8KAE - chains N and R of the 5 polymer chains in the assembly; structure by electron microscopy, 3.18 A resolution.

[Chain N]
Molecule: Tc-nb 8
From: Lama glama
Amino-acid sequence (128 residues; numbered 1 to 128; the number before each row is that of its first residue):
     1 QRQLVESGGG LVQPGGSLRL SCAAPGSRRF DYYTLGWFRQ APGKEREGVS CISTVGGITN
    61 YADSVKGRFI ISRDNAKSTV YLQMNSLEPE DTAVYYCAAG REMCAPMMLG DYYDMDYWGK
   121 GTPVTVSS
Disordered / not traced: 1-2
Disulfide bonds: Cys-22/Cys-97

[Chain R]
Molecule: Sphingosine-1-phosphate transporter SPNS2
From: Homo sapiens
UniProtKB: Q8IVW8 (SPNS2_HUMAN); residues 1-549 here = UniProt positions 1-549
Amino-acid sequence (549 residues; numbered 1 to 549; the number before each row is that of its first residue):
     1 MMCLECASAA AGGAEEEEAD AERRRRRRGA QRGAGGSGCC GARGAGGAGV SAAGDEVQTL
    61 SGSVRRAPTG PPGTPGTPGC AATAKGPGAQ QPKPASLGRG RGAAAAILSL GNVLNYLDRY
   121 TVAGVLLDIQ QHFGVKDRGA GLLQSVFICS FMVAAPIFGY LGDRFNRKVI LSCGIFFWSA
   181 VTFSSSFIPQ QYFWLLVLSR GLVGIGEASY STIAPTIIGD LFTKNTRTLM LSVFYFAIPL
   241 GSGLGYITGS SVKQAAGDWH WALRVSPVLG MITGTLILIL VPATKRGHAD QLGDQLKART
   301 SWLRDMKALI RNRSYVFSSL ATSAVSFATG ALGMWIPLYL HRAQVVQKTA ETCNSPPCGA
   361 KDSLIFGAIT CFTGFLGVVT GAGATRWCRL KTQRADPLVC AVGMLGSAIF ICLIFVAAKS
   421 SIVGAYICIF VGETLLFSNW AITADILMYV VIPTRRATAV ALQSFTSHLL GDAGSPYLIG
   481 FISDLIRQST KDSPLWEFLS LGYALMLCPF VVVLGGMFFL ATALFFVSDR ARAEQQVNQL
   541 AMPPASVKV
Disordered / not traced: 1-99, 285-300, 351-359, 542-549
Ligand contacts: YUX (3-[3-(4-decylphenyl)-1,2,4-oxadiazol-5-yl]propan-1-amine): Tyr-116, Arg-119, Tyr-120, Phe-151, Ser-211, Ile-238, Ser-242, Thr-329, Leu-332, Gly-333, Ile-336, Phe-366, Glu-433, Leu-436, Phe-437, His-468
Reported in the primary citation:
  - binding site for YUX: Arg-119, Leu-332, Ile-336, Phe-366, Leu-436, Phe-437, His-468

[How chain N and chain R interact]
Pairs across the interface - 26 pairs, chain N then chain R:
  Arg-28(N) / Leu-390(R)
  Arg-29(N) / Leu-390(R)  hydrogen bond (backbone-backbone)
  Phe-30(N) / Leu-390(R)  hydrophobic
  Asp-31(N) / Gln-393(R)
  Tyr-32(N) / Arg-389(R)
  Tyr-32(N) / Asp-396(R)  hydrogen bond
  Tyr-32(N) / Tyr-449(R)
  Ser-53(N) / Glu-534(R)
  Thr-54(N) / Gln-393(R)
  Thr-54(N) / Arg-530(R)
  Thr-54(N) / Glu-534(R)  hydrogen bond (backbone-side chain)
  Val-55(N) / Ala-531(R)  hydrophobic
  Val-55(N) / Glu-534(R)
  Ile-58(N) / Asn-538(R)
  Asn-60(N) / Asn-538(R)  hydrogen bond
  Arg-101(N) / Arg-530(R)  hydrogen bond (backbone-side chain)
  Glu-102(N) / Arg-456(R)  salt bridge
  Met-103(N) / Val-451(R)
  Met-103(N) / Arg-530(R)
  Met-103(N) / Ala-533(R)  hydrophobic
  Cys-104(N) / Asn-538(R)  hydrogen bond (backbone-side chain)
  Ala-105(N) / Val-537(R)  hydrophobic
  Ala-105(N) / Asn-538(R)
  Tyr-113(N) / Lys-224(R)
  Tyr-117(N) / Arg-386(R)
  Tyr-117(N) / Leu-390(R)
Other interface residues (no listed pair), chain N (20 interface residues in all): Tyr-33, Gly-56, Pro-106
Other interface residues (no listed pair), chain R (20 interface residues in all): Lys-391, Asp-445, Ile-452, Pro-453, Val-527

[Overview]
Chain N and chain R each contribute 20 residues to their interface; the contacts include 6 hydrogen bonds and
1 salt bridge. Polar pairs include Glu-102(N)/Arg-456(R), Tyr-32(N)/Asp-396(R) and Thr-54(N)/Glu-534(R). Chain
R binds compound YUX. From the paper: a binding site for YUX at Arg-119(R), Leu-332(R) and Ile-336(R) among
others.
Chain N is Tc-nb 8 (Lama glama) and chain R is Sphingosine-1-phosphate transporter SPNS2 (Homo sapiens); the
structure, 16d-bound human SPNS2, was determined by electron microscopy (same publication as 7YUB, 7YUD and
7YUF).
